Entry 7ARM (electron microscopy, 3.60 A resolution); this record covers chains E and V of the 6 polymer chains in the assembly.

[Chain E]
Protein: Lipoprotein-releasing system transmembrane protein LolE
Organism: Escherichia coli (strain K12)
UniProtKB: P75958 (LOLE_ECOLI); numbering as in UniProt (aligned over 1-414)
Amino-acid sequence (414 residues; each row starts with the number of its first residue):
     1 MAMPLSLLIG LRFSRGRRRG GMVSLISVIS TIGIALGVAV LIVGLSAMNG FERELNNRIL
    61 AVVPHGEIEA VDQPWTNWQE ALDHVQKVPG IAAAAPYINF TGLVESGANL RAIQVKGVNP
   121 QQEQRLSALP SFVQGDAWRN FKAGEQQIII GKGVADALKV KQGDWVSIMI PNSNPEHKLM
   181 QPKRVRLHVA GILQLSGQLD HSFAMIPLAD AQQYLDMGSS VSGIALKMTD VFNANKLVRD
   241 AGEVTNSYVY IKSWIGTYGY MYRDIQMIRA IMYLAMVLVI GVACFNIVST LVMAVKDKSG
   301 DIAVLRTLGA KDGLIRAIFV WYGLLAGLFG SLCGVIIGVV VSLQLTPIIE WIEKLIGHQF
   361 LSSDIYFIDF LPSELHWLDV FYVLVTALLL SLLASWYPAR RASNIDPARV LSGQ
Disordered / not traced: 1-3, 413-414
Residues lining bound ligands: lipoprotein (Z41; (2S)-3-hydroxypropane-1,2-diyl dihexadecanoate): L36, V40, D264, M267, I268, I271, L278

[Chain V]
Protein: LPP
Organism: Escherichia coli BL21(DE3)
Amino-acid sequence (10 residues; numbered 1 to 10; the number before each row is that of its first residue):
     1 CSSNAKIDQL
Glycans and other covalent adducts: lipoprotein (Z41) linked to C1; palmitic acid (PLM) linked to C1

[Interface between chain E and chain V]
Contacting residue pairs (4; chain E residue first):
  Y248(E) - L10(V)  hydrogen bond (side chain-backbone)
  I251(E) - L10(V)
  K252(E) - D8(V)  salt bridge
  K252(E) - Q9(V)
Interface residues without a listed pair, chain E (9 interface residues in all): Y250, G256, T257, Y260, R263, D264
Interface residues without a listed pair, chain V (6 interface residues in all): C1, S3, I7

[Overview]
9 residues of chain E and 6 residues of chain V are in contact, with 1 hydrogen bond and 1 salt bridge. Among
the polar pairs are K252(E)-D8(V) and Y248(E)-L10(V). Bound to chain E: lipoprotein. Covalently linked
lipoprotein: at C1(V).
Here chain E is Lipoprotein-releasing system transmembrane protein LolE (Escherichia coli (strain K12)) and
chain V is LPP (Escherichia coli BL21(DE3)). Entry 7ARM (LolCDE in complex with lipoprotein and LolA) was
determined by electron microscopy, deposited together with 7ARH, 7ARI, 7ARJ, 7ARK and 7ARL.
